Entry 1VBM (X-ray diffraction, 2.70 A resolution); this record covers chains A and B.

[Chain A (and B)]
Protein: Tyrosyl-tRNA synthetase
Source organism: Escherichia coli
Notes: EC 6.1.1.1; chain B of this document is another copy of the same molecule, construct and numbering; everything in this record applies to it too
Reference sequence: P00951 (SYY_ECOLI); residues 5-322 here correspond to UniProt positions 4-321 (UniProt number = residue number - 1)
Chain sequence (318 residues; row label = number of the first residue in the row):
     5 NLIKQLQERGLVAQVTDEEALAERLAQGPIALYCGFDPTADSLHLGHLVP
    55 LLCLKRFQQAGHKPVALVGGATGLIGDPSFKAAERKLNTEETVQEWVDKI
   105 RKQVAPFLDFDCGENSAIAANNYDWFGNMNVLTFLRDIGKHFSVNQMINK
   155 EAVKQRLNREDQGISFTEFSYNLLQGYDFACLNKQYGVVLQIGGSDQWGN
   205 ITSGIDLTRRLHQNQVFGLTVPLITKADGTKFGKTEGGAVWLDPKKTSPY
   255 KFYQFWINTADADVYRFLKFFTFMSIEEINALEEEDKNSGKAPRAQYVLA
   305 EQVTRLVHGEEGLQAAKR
Ligand contacts: tyrosyladenylate (YSA; 5'-O-[N-(L-tyrosyl)sulfamoyl]adenosine): Tyr-37, Cys-38, Gly-39, Phe-40, Asp-41, His-48, Gly-50, His-51, Val-53, Pro-54, Leu-71, Thr-76, Asp-81, Asn-126, Tyr-175, Gln-179, Asp-182, Gln-195, Gly-197, Gly-198, Asp-200, Gln-201, Val-225, Pro-226, Leu-227, Ile-228, Phe-236

[Interface between chain A and chain B]
Residue-residue contacts (79; chain A residue first):
  Ala-75(A) / Leu-136(B)  hydrophobic
  Leu-78(A) / Arg-140(B)  hydrogen bond (backbone-side chain)
  Ile-79(A) / Leu-136(B)  hydrophobic
  Leu-91(A) / Lys-144(B)
  Asn-92(A) / Arg-140(B)  hydrogen bond (backbone-side chain)
  Tyr-127(A) / Leu-136(B)  hydrophobic
  Phe-130(A) / Asn-134(B)
  Phe-130(A) / Val-135(B)
  Phe-130(A) / Leu-136(B)
  Gly-131(A) / Asn-134(B)  hydrogen bond (backbone-side chain)
  Gly-131(A) / Leu-136(B)
  Asn-132(A) / Asn-134(B)
  Met-133(A) / Asn-134(B)
  Met-133(A) / Val-135(B)  hydrogen bond (backbone-backbone)
  Asn-134(A) / Phe-130(B)
  Asn-134(A) / Gly-131(B)
  Asn-134(A) / Met-133(B)
  Asn-134(A) / Val-135(B)
  Val-135(A) / Phe-130(B)
  Val-135(A) / Met-133(B)  hydrogen bond (backbone-backbone)
  Val-135(A) / Val-135(B)
  Val-135(A) / Phe-138(B)  hydrophobic
  Leu-136(A) / Ala-75(B)  hydrophobic
  Leu-136(A) / Ile-79(B)  hydrophobic
  Leu-136(A) / Tyr-127(B)  hydrophobic
  Leu-136(A) / Phe-130(B)
  Leu-136(A) / Leu-178(B)  hydrophobic
  Phe-138(A) / Val-135(B)  hydrophobic
  Leu-139(A) / Ile-79(B)  hydrophobic
  Leu-139(A) / Phe-170(B)  hydrophobic
  Leu-139(A) / Thr-171(B)  hydrogen bond (backbone-side chain)
  Leu-139(A) / Ser-174(B)
  Arg-140(A) / Leu-78(B)  hydrogen bond (side chain-backbone)
  Arg-140(A) / Leu-91(B)
  Arg-140(A) / Asn-92(B)  hydrogen bond (side chain-backbone)
  Gly-143(A) / Phe-170(B)
  Gly-143(A) / Thr-171(B)
  Lys-144(A) / Leu-91(B)
  Lys-144(A) / Thr-171(B)  hydrogen bond (backbone-side chain)
  Phe-146(A) / Ser-169(B)
  Phe-146(A) / Phe-170(B)  hydrogen bond (backbone-backbone)
  Ser-147(A) / Ile-168(B)
  Val-148(A) / Ile-168(B)  hydrogen bond (backbone-backbone)
  Val-148(A) / Ser-169(B)
  Val-148(A) / Phe-170(B)
  Val-148(A) / Phe-173(B)  hydrophobic
  Asn-149(A) / Arg-160(B)
  Asn-149(A) / Leu-161(B)  hydrogen bond (side chain-backbone)
  Asn-149(A) / Gly-167(B)
  Asn-149(A) / Ile-168(B)  hydrogen bond (side chain-backbone)
  Met-151(A) / Phe-170(B)  hydrophobic
  Arg-160(A) / Asn-149(B)
  Leu-161(A) / Val-148(B)  hydrophobic
  Leu-161(A) / Asn-149(B)
  Gly-167(A) / Asn-149(B)
  Ile-168(A) / Ser-147(B)
  Ile-168(A) / Val-148(B)  hydrogen bond (backbone-backbone)
  Ile-168(A) / Asn-149(B)
  Ser-169(A) / Gly-143(B)
  Ser-169(A) / Lys-144(B)
  Ser-169(A) / Phe-146(B)
  Ser-169(A) / Val-148(B)
  Phe-170(A) / Leu-139(B)  hydrophobic
  Phe-170(A) / Gly-143(B)  hydrogen bond (backbone-backbone)
  Phe-170(A) / Phe-146(B)  hydrogen bond (backbone-backbone)
  Phe-170(A) / Val-148(B)  hydrophobic
  Phe-170(A) / Met-151(B)  hydrophobic
  Phe-170(A) / Phe-170(B)  hydrophobic
  Phe-170(A) / Ser-174(B)
  Phe-170(A) / Leu-177(B)  hydrophobic
  Thr-171(A) / Leu-139(B)  hydrogen bond (side chain-backbone)
  Thr-171(A) / Arg-140(B)
  Thr-171(A) / Gly-143(B)
  Thr-171(A) / Lys-144(B)  hydrogen bond (side chain-backbone)
  Phe-173(A) / Val-148(B)  hydrophobic
  Phe-173(A) / Phe-173(B)  hydrophobic
  Ser-174(A) / Leu-139(B)
  Ser-174(A) / Phe-170(B)
  Leu-177(A) / Phe-170(B)  hydrophobic
Also at the interface, not in a pair above, chain A (37 interface residues in all): Glu-94, Ile-152, Gln-166, Leu-178
Also at the interface, not in a pair above, chain B (37 interface residues in all): Asn-132, Ile-152, Arg-163, Gln-166

[Overview]
The chain A/chain B interface involves 37 residues from each chain; the contacts include 18 hydrogen bonds.
Among the polar pairs are Leu-78(A)/Arg-140(B), Asn-92(A)/Arg-140(B) and Gly-131(A)/Asn-134(B). Chain A binds
tyrosyladenylate.
Both chains are Tyrosyl-tRNA synthetase (Escherichia coli). Entry 1VBM (Crystal structure of the Escherichia
coli tyrosyl-tRNA synthetase complexed with Tyr-AMS) was determined by X-ray diffraction together with 1X8X
from the same study.
